8P7X - chains 3 and b of the 58 polymer chains in the assembly; structure by electron microscopy, 3.03 A resolution.

# Chain 3
Molecule: 23S ribosomal RNA
Source organism: Mycoplasmoides pneumoniae M129
Sequence (2907 nucleotides; numbered 1 to 2907; the number before each row is that of its first residue):
     1 UACAAUAAGUUACUAAGGGCUUAUGGUGGAUGCCUUGGCACUAAUAGGCG
    51 AUGAAGGACGUGUUAACCUGCGAUAAGCUUCGGGUAGGUGGUAAGAACCU
   101 CAGAUCCGGAGAUUUCCGAAUGGAGCAAUCCGGUAGUUGGAAACAGCUAU
   151 CAUUAAUUGAUGAAUAAAUAGUCAAUUAAAGCAAUACGUGGUGAAGUGAA
   201 ACAUCUCAGUAGCCACAGGAAAAGAAAACGAAUGUGAUUCCGUGUGUAGU
   251 GGCGAGCGAAAGCGGAACAGGCCAAACUUAUCAUUAGAUAGGGGUUGUAG
   301 GGCUUGCAAUGUGGACUUGAAAACGAUAGAAGAAGCUGUUGGAAAGCAGC
   351 GCGCAAAAGGGUGAUAGCCCCGUAUUUGAAAUUGUUUUCAUACCUAGCGA
   401 GAUCCCUGAGUAGCUCGGAAAACGUUAUUUUGAGUGAAUCUGCCCAGACC
   451 AUUGGGUAAGCCUAAAUACUAAUUAGUGACCGAUAGCGAAACAGUACCGU
   501 GAGGGAAAGGUGAAAAGAACCCAGAGAUGGGAGUGAAAUAGAUUCUGAAA
   551 CCAUAUGCCUACAACGUGUCAGAGCACAUUAAUGUGUGAUGGCGUGCGUU
   601 UUGAAGUAUGAGCCGGCGAGUUAUGAUAGCAAGCGUUAGUUAACCAGGAG
   651 AUGGGGAGCUGUAGCGAAAGCGAGUUUUAAAAGAGCGUUUGUUUGUUAUU
   701 AUAGACCCGAAACGGGUUGAGCUAGUCAUGAGCAGGUUGAAGGUUGAGUA
   751 ACAUCAACUGGAGGACCGAACCGACUCUCGUUGAAACGAUAGCGGAUGAC
   801 UUGUGAUUAGGGGUGAAAUUCCAAUCGAAAUCCGUGAUAGCUGGUUCUCG
   851 UCGAAAUAGCUUUAAGGCUAGCGUGAGAUCACAAAUAAGUGGAGGUAAAG
   901 CUACUGAAUGUAUGAUGGCGCCACCUAGGCGUACUGAAUACAAUUAAACU
   951 CUGAAUGCCAUUUAUUUUAUUCUCGCAGUCAGACAGUGGGGGAUAAGCUU
  1001 CAUUGUCAAGAGGGGAAGAGCCCAGAUCAUUAAAUAAGGUCCCCAAAAUA
  1051 UACUAAGUGGAAAAGGAUGUGAAAGUGCUAAAACAGCAAGGAUGUUGGCU
  1101 UAGAAGCAGCCAUCGUUUAAAGAGUGCGUAACAGCUCACUUGUCGAGUGU
  1151 UUUUGCGCCGAAGAUGUAACGGGGCUAAGUAUAUUACCGAAUUUAUGGAU
  1201 AAGAUUUAUAUCUUGUGGUAGACGAGCGUUGUAUUGGAGUUGAAGUCAAA
  1251 GCGUGAGCAUUGGUGGAUCCAAUACAAGUGAGAAUGCCGGCAUGAGUAAC
  1301 GCUUGGGAGUGAGAAUCUCCCAAACCGAUUGACUAAGGUUUCCUGGACCA
  1351 GGGUCGUCCUUCCAGGGUUAGUCUGGACCUAAGCUGAGGCUGAAAAGCGU
  1401 AGGCGAUGGACAACAGGUUAAUAUUCCUGUACUUACAGUUAGACUGAUGG
  1451 AGUGACAAAGAAGGUUUUCCACCCCCAUAAUUGGAUUUGGGGAUAAAUCA
  1501 UAAGGUGGUACAAUAGGCAAAUCCGUUGUGCAUAACAUUGAGUGAUGAUG
  1551 UCGAGUGAAUGAGUGAUCAAGUAGCGAAGGUGGUAUUAAUCAUGCUUUCA
  1601 AGAAAAGCUUCUAGGGUUAAUCUAGCUGUAACCAGUACCGAGAACGAACA
  1651 CACGUAGUCAAGGAGAGGAUCCUAAGGUUAGCGAGUGAACUAUAGCCAAG
  1701 GAACUCUGCAAAUUAACCCCGUAAGUUAGCGAGAAGGGGUGCUUAUGUAA
  1751 AAGUAAGCCGCAGUGAAGAACGAGGGGGGACUGUUUAACUAAAACACAAC
  1801 UCUAUGCCAAACCGUAAGGUGAUGUAUAUGGGGUGACACCUGCCCAGUGC
  1851 UGGAAGGUUAAAGAAGGAGGUUAGCGCAAGCGAAGCUUUUAACUGAAGCC
  1901 CCAGUGAACGGCGGCCGUAACUAUAACGGUCCUAAGGUAGCGAAAUUCCU
  1951 AGUCGGGUAAAUUCCGUCCCGCUUGAAUGGUGUAACCAUCUCUUGACUGU
  2001 CUCGGCUAUAGACUCGGUGAAAUCCAGGUACGGGUGAAGACACCCGUUAG
  2051 GCGCAACGGGACGGAAAGACCCCGUGAAGCUUUACUGUAGCUUAAUAUUG
  2101 AUCAGGACAUUAUCAUGUAGAGAAUAGGUAGGAGCAAUCGAUGCAAGUUC
  2151 GCUAGGACUUGUUGAUGCGAAAGGUGGAAUACUACCCUUGGUUGUGUGCU
  2201 GUUCUAAUUGGUAACUGUUAUCCAGUUUCAAGACAGUGUUAGGUGGGCAG
  2251 UUUGACUGGGGCGGUCGCCUCCUAAAAGGUAACGGAGGCGUACAAAGGUA
  2301 CCUUCAGUACGGUUGGAAAUCGUAUGUAGAGUGUAAUGGUGUAAGGGUGC
  2351 UUGACUGUGAGACAUACAGGUCGAACAGGUGAGAAAUCAGGUCAUAGUGA
  2401 UCCGGUGGUCCAGUAUGGAAUGGCCAUCGCUCAACGGAUAAAAGCUACUC
  2451 CGGGGAUAACAGGCUGAUACUGCCCAAGAGUUCAUAUCGACGGCAGUGUU
  2501 UGGCACCUCGAUGUCGACUCAUCUCAUCCUCGAGCUGAAGCAGGUUCGAA
  2551 GGGUUCGGCUGUUCGCCGAUUAAAGAGAUACGUGAGUUGGGUUCAAACCG
  2601 UCGUGAGACAGGUUGGUCCCUAUCUAUUGUGCCCGUAGGAAGAUUGAAGA
  2651 GUGUUGCUUCUAGUACGAGAGGACCGAAGCGAGGACACCUCUUAUGCUCC
  2701 AGUUGUAGCGCCAGCUGCACCGCUGGGUAGUAACGUGUCUAUUAGAUAAA
  2751 CGCUGAAAGCAUCUAAGUGUGAAACUAUCUCAAAGAUUAAUCUUCCCAUU
  2801 UCGCAAGAAAGUAAGAGCCGUCAAAGACGAUGACGUUGAUAGGUUACAGG
  2851 UGUAAGCAUAGUGAUAUGUUGAGCUGAGUAAUACUAAUUGCUCGAGGACU
  2901 UAUUGGA
Not modelled in the structure: 1-7, 2901-2907
Modified residues: 1MG (1N-methylguanosine-5'-monophosphate) at position 783; OMG (o2'-methylguanosine-5'-monophosphate) at position 2259; 2MA (2-methyladenosine-5'-monophosphate) at position 2511
Bound ions: Mg2+ site 1: A16, G17; Mg2+ site 2: G196, U2251; Mg2+ site 3 near U197 (its only coordinating residue here); Mg2+ site 4 near A199 (its only coordinating residue here); Mg2+ site 5: A201, C202; Mg2+ site 6 near A222 (its only coordinating residue here); Mg2+ site 7 near A331 (its only coordinating residue here); Mg2+ site 8 near A333 (its only coordinating residue here); Mg2+ site 9: U428, C445; Mg2+ site 10 near G442 (its only coordinating residue here); Mg2+ site 11: G447, A2415; Mg2+ site 12 near A458 (its only coordinating residue here); 131 more Mg2+ sites not listed; 1 more K+ sites not listed
Ligand contacts:
  - chloramphenicol (CLM): G2068, A2069, A2459, C2460, 2MA_2511, U2512, G2513, U2514
  - pentane-1,5-diamine (N2P), molecule 1: C565, C593, G594, C2043, C2044, C2045
  - pentane-1,5-diamine (N2P), molecule 2: G721, C722, U804, G805, A806
  - pentane-1,5-diamine (N2P), molecule 3: 1MG_783, A784, A785, G1301, G1353, C1649
  - 1,4-diaminobutane (PUT), molecule 1: G620, U621, A698, U699, U700
  - 1,4-diaminobutane (PUT), molecule 2: A711, A712, G827, A828, U2449, C2450
  - 1,4-diaminobutane (PUT), molecule 3: U737, U738, G739, G761, A762, G763, A765, G1460, A1461
  - 1,4-diaminobutane (PUT), molecule 4: A1324, C1325, C1672, U1673, A2707, G2708, G2717, C2718
  - 1,4-diaminobutane (PUT), molecule 5: C1348, C1349, A1350, G1351, G1352, G1356, U1357, C1358
  - 1,4-diaminobutane (PUT), molecule 6: C1912, G1937, U1973, U1974, G1975, U2601
  - 1,4-diaminobutane (PUT), molecule 7: A2274, U2280, A2281
  - spermidine (SPD), molecule 1: U500, G1338, U1339, G1646, A1647
  - spermidine (SPD), molecule 2: A518, A519, C520, U528, G530, G531, A542, U543
  - spermidine (SPD), molecule 3: C593, C1044, A1045
  - spermidine (SPD), molecule 4: G594, U595, G1012, G1013, A1017, G1018, C2043
  - spermidine (SPD), molecule 5: G596, C597, G606, U607, U609, G610, A611, C2025, A2061, C2062, G2063, G2064
  - spermidine (SPD), molecule 6: U776, C777, U778, U2588, G2589, U2617, C2618
  - spermidine (SPD), molecule 7: G780, U781, A2585, G2586, U2587, C2620, U2621
  - spermidine (SPD), molecule 8: A865, A981, G982, OMG_2259, A2456, U2457
  - spermidine (SPD), molecule 9: U896, A897, A947, A948, C949, U950, U2273, A2274, A2275
  - spermidine (SPD), molecule 10: G1695, C2699, C2721, C2723, U2724, G2725, G2726
  - spermidine (SPD), molecule 11: U1707, G1708, C1992, U1993, U1994, C2559, U2560
  - spermidine (SPD), molecule 12: G1999, C2001, U2002, G2004, C2518, U2519
  - spermidine (SPD), molecule 13: C2031, G2032, G2033, G2034, A2040, C2041, A2042, C2043, C2044, G2059, G2060
  - spermidine (SPD), molecule 14: U2291, A2292, A2296, G2297, G2333, U2334, G2345, U2392, C2393, G2397
  - spermidine (SPD), molecule 15: C2689, U2693, A2694, U2695, G2696, G2727, U2728, A2729, G2730, U2731
  - spermidine (SPD), molecule 16: U2690, A2729, G2730, A2824, G2878, U2879
  - spermine (SPM), molecule 1: G618, A619, G620, U621, G1278, U1279, G1280
  - spermine (SPM), molecule 2: A724, G725, U801, G815, A816, A817, A818, U820, U1784, U1785
  - spermine (SPM), molecule 3: A1161, A1162, C2525, A2526, G2548, A2549, A2550
What the authors report for this chain:
  - binding site for chloramphenicol: G2068, A2069, A2459, C2460, U2512
  - conformationally variable residues (side-chain flip): A2069
  - K+ coordination: G2068, G2455, C2509, U2512

# Chain b
Molecule: 50S ribosomal protein L3
Source organism: Mycoplasmoides pneumoniae M129
UniProtKB: P75580 (RL3_MYCPN); numbering as in UniProt (aligned over 1-287)
Chain sequence (287 residues; each row starts with the number of its first residue):
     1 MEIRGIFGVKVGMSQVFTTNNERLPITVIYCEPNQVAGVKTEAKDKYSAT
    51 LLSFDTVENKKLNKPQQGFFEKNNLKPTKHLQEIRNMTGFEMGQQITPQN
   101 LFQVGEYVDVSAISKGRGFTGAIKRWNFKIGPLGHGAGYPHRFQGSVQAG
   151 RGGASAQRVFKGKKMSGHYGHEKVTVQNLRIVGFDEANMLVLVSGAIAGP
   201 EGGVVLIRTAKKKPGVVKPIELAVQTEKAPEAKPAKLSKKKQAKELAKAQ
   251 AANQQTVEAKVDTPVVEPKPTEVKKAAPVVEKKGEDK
Not modelled in the structure: 232-287
Bound ions: Mg2+: Gly-153, Ser-155 (shared with U1165(3) of chain 3)
Ligand contacts:
  - spermidine (SPD): Lys-129, Ile-130, Gly-131, Pro-132, Leu-133
  - spermine (SPM): Lys-124, Arg-125, Trp-126, Asn-127, Tyr-169, Glu-172, Val-174

# How chain 3 and chain b interact
Contacting residue pairs - 190 pairs, chain 3 then chain b:
  U607(3) / Gln-157(b)  base contact
  U778(3) / Gly-136(b)  phosphate contact
  U778(3) / Ala-137(b)  phosphate contact
  G780(3) / Tyr-139(b)  phosphate contact
  U1165(3) / Ser-155(b)  base contact
  U1165(3) / Ala-156(b)  hydrogen bond to the base
  U1165(3) / Arg-158(b)  hydrogen bond to the base
  U1165(3) / Phe-160(b)  base contact
  A1688(3) / Phe-119(b)  hydrogen bond to the sugar
  A1689(3) / Phe-119(b)  sugar contact
  A1689(3) / Gly-121(b)  sugar contact
  A1689(3) / Ser-166(b)  sugar contact
  C1690(3) / Arg-142(b)  salt bridge to the phosphate
  U1691(3) / Tyr-139(b)  hydrogen bond to the sugar
  U1691(3) / His-141(b)  hydrogen bond to the phosphate
  U1691(3) / Arg-142(b)  hydrogen bond to the phosphate
  A1692(3) / His-141(b)  salt bridge to the phosphate
  C1704(3) / His-135(b)  hydrogen bond to the base
  U1705(3) / His-135(b)  hydrogen bond to the sugar
  U1707(3) / His-135(b)  base contact
  C1709(3) / His-135(b)  hydrogen bond to the base
  U2000(3) / Gly-134(b)  phosphate contact
  C2001(3) / Pro-132(b)  phosphate contact
  C2001(3) / Leu-133(b)  hydrogen bond to the phosphate
  U2002(3) / Lys-129(b)  salt bridge to the phosphate
  C2003(3) / Lys-129(b)  sugar contact
  G2004(3) / Lys-129(b)  salt bridge to the phosphate
  G2004(3) / Ile-130(b)  phosphate contact
  G2005(3) / Ile-130(b)  phosphate contact
  G2005(3) / Arg-142(b)  salt bridge to the phosphate
  C2006(3) / Lys-124(b)  phosphate contact
  C2031(3) / Arg-158(b)  hydrogen bond to the phosphate
  G2032(3) / Ala-156(b)  phosphate contact
  G2032(3) / Arg-158(b)  salt bridge to the phosphate
  G2039(3) / Arg-151(b)  base contact
  G2039(3) / Gly-152(b)  base contact
  G2039(3) / Gly-153(b)  hydrogen bond to the base
  G2039(3) / Ala-154(b)  hydrogen bond to the base
  G2039(3) / Ser-155(b)  base contact
  A2055(3) / Phe-119(b)  base contact
  C2057(3) / Gln-144(b)  hydrogen bond to the sugar
  C2057(3) / Met-165(b)  base contact
  G2058(3) / Phe-143(b)  phosphate contact
  G2059(3) / Ser-146(b)  phosphate contact
  G2059(3) / Val-147(b)  hydrogen bond to the phosphate
  G2059(3) / Gln-148(b)  hydrogen bond to the phosphate
  G2059(3) / Gly-150(b)  sugar contact
  G2059(3) / Gln-157(b)  hydrogen bond to the base
  G2059(3) / Arg-158(b)  base contact
  G2059(3) / Val-159(b)  base contact
  G2060(3) / Gln-148(b)  phosphate contact
  G2060(3) / Arg-151(b)  phosphate contact
  G2060(3) / Gln-157(b)  hydrogen bond to the sugar
  U2512(3) / Arg-151(b)  hydrogen bond to the sugar
  U2514(3) / Arg-151(b)  salt bridge to the phosphate
  C2518(3) / Pro-132(b)  sugar contact
  U2519(3) / Lys-129(b)  phosphate contact
  U2519(3) / Phe-143(b)  base contact
  U2519(3) / Gly-145(b)  sugar contact
  U2519(3) / Ser-146(b)  hydrogen bond to the base
  C2520(3) / Phe-128(b)  phosphate contact
  C2520(3) / Lys-129(b)  hydrogen bond to the phosphate
  C2520(3) / Gln-144(b)  sugar contact
  C2520(3) / Gly-145(b)  sugar contact
  C2520(3) / Ser-146(b)  base contact
  C2520(3) / Lys-163(b)  sugar contact
  A2521(3) / Phe-128(b)  phosphate contact
  A2521(3) / Lys-163(b)  sugar contact
  U2579(3) / Ala-149(b)  hydrogen bond to the sugar
  U2579(3) / Gly-150(b)  sugar contact
  U2579(3) / Ser-155(b)  hydrogen bond to the phosphate
  A2580(3) / Gly-150(b)  phosphate contact
  A2580(3) / Arg-151(b)  hydrogen bond to the phosphate
  A2580(3) / Gly-152(b)  base contact
  A2580(3) / Ser-155(b)  hydrogen bond to the phosphate
  G2582(3) / Gln-148(b)  hydrogen bond to the base
  U2583(3) / Ser-146(b)  hydrogen bond to the sugar
  U2583(3) / Gln-148(b)  sugar contact
  U2583(3) / Arg-151(b)  salt bridge to the phosphate
  G2586(3) / Pro-140(b)  sugar contact
  G2586(3) / Phe-143(b)  sugar contact
  G2586(3) / Ser-146(b)  base contact
  U2587(3) / Ala-137(b)  phosphate contact
  U2587(3) / Gly-138(b)  hydrogen bond to the phosphate
  U2587(3) / Pro-140(b)  sugar contact
  U2588(3) / Ala-137(b)  phosphate contact
  U2588(3) / Gly-138(b)  phosphate contact
  A2626(3) / Arg-158(b)  sugar contact
  A2626(3) / Val-159(b)  hydrogen bond to the sugar
  U2627(3) / Val-159(b)  sugar contact
  U2627(3) / Phe-160(b)  sugar contact
  U2627(3) / Lys-161(b)  phosphate contact
  U2627(3) / Gly-162(b)  hydrogen bond to the phosphate
  U2627(3) / Lys-163(b)  sugar contact
  U2627(3) / Met-165(b)  hydrogen bond to the sugar
  U2628(3) / Arg-125(b)  hydrogen bond to the sugar
  U2628(3) / Lys-161(b)  phosphate contact
  U2628(3) / Gly-162(b)  hydrogen bond to the phosphate
  U2628(3) / Lys-163(b)  sugar contact
  U2628(3) / Met-165(b)  hydrogen bond to the sugar
  U2628(3) / Ser-166(b)  hydrogen bond to the sugar
  G2629(3) / Arg-125(b)  salt bridge to the phosphate
  G2629(3) / His-168(b)  hydrogen bond to the sugar
  A2641(3) / Asn-63(b)  sugar contact
  A2641(3) / Pro-65(b)  sugar contact
  A2641(3) / Gln-66(b)  hydrogen bond to the sugar
  G2642(3) / Gln-66(b)  phosphate contact
  A2643(3) / Leu-51(b)  sugar contact
  A2643(3) / Leu-81(b)  sugar contact
  U2644(3) / Tyr-47(b)  hydrogen bond to the sugar
  U2644(3) / Gln-82(b)  phosphate contact
  U2644(3) / Glu-83(b)  hydrogen bond to the phosphate
  U2645(3) / Tyr-47(b)  sugar contact
  U2645(3) / Glu-83(b)  phosphate contact
  G2646(3) / Arg-85(b)  salt bridge to the phosphate
  A2685(3) / Asn-127(b)  phosphate contact
  C2686(3) / Asn-127(b)  hydrogen bond to the phosphate
  C2686(3) / Val-174(b)  sugar contact
  A2687(3) / Ser-114(b)  sugar contact
  A2687(3) / Tyr-169(b)  hydrogen bond to the phosphate
  A2687(3) / Glu-172(b)  phosphate contact
  A2687(3) / Val-174(b)  sugar contact
  A2687(3) / Ala-198(b)  phosphate contact
  C2688(3) / Lys-10(b)  phosphate contact
  C2688(3) / Met-13(b)  sugar contact
  C2688(3) / Lys-115(b)  hydrogen bond to the phosphate
  C2688(3) / Arg-117(b)  salt bridge to the phosphate
  C2688(3) / Ala-196(b)  sugar contact
  C2688(3) / Ile-197(b)  sugar contact
  C2688(3) / Ala-198(b)  sugar contact
  C2688(3) / Gly-199(b)  hydrogen bond to the phosphate
  C2689(3) / Lys-115(b)  salt bridge to the phosphate
  C2689(3) / Glu-201(b)  phosphate contact
  U2690(3) / Met-13(b)  base contact
  U2690(3) / Ser-14(b)  sugar contact
  U2690(3) / Gln-15(b)  hydrogen bond to the sugar
  U2690(3) / Arg-23(b)  hydrogen bond to the base
  U2690(3) / Pro-25(b)  base contact
  C2691(3) / Gln-15(b)  sugar contact
  C2691(3) / Arg-23(b)  base contact
  U2731(3) / Lys-115(b)  salt bridge to the phosphate
  A2732(3) / Arg-117(b)  salt bridge to the phosphate
  A2732(3) / Lys-124(b)  salt bridge to the phosphate
  U2736(3) / Pro-25(b)  phosphate contact
  G2737(3) / Arg-23(b)  phosphate contact
  G2737(3) / Pro-25(b)  phosphate contact
  G2737(3) / Leu-179(b)  sugar contact
  G2737(3) / Gly-195(b)  sugar contact
  U2738(3) / Val-176(b)  sugar contact
  U2738(3) / Gln-177(b)  hydrogen bond to the sugar
  U2738(3) / Asn-178(b)  phosphate contact
  C2739(3) / Asn-178(b)  hydrogen bond to the phosphate
  C2739(3) / Lys-212(b)  hydrogen bond to the phosphate
  U2740(3) / Lys-212(b)  salt bridge to the phosphate
  A2741(3) / Lys-212(b)  base contact
  C2779(3) / Gln-177(b)  hydrogen bond to the sugar
  C2779(3) / Lys-211(b)  phosphate contact
  C2779(3) / Lys-212(b)  sugar contact
  U2780(3) / Thr-175(b)  phosphate contact
  U2780(3) / Arg-208(b)  salt bridge to the phosphate
  U2780(3) / Lys-211(b)  salt bridge to the phosphate
  C2781(3) / Lys-173(b)  sugar contact
  C2781(3) / Thr-175(b)  hydrogen bond to the phosphate
  A2782(3) / Lys-173(b)  phosphate contact
  U2793(3) / Phe-69(b)  sugar contact
  U2794(3) / Pro-65(b)  hydrogen bond to the sugar
  U2794(3) / Gly-68(b)  sugar contact
  U2794(3) / Phe-69(b)  hydrogen bond to the sugar
  U2794(3) / Lys-72(b)  salt bridge to the phosphate
  C2795(3) / Lys-64(b)  sugar contact
  C2795(3) / Pro-65(b)  sugar contact
  A2814(3) / Asn-63(b)  phosphate contact
  A2814(3) / Lys-64(b)  phosphate contact
  A2814(3) / Pro-65(b)  sugar contact
  G2815(3) / Asn-63(b)  phosphate contact
  G2815(3) / Lys-64(b)  phosphate contact
  A2824(3) / Pro-200(b)  phosphate contact
  A2825(3) / Lys-115(b)  phosphate contact
  A2825(3) / Gly-116(b)  hydrogen bond to the phosphate
  A2825(3) / His-171(b)  sugar contact
  G2826(3) / Gly-116(b)  phosphate contact
  G2826(3) / Arg-117(b)  hydrogen bond to the phosphate
  G2826(3) / Gly-118(b)  hydrogen bond to the phosphate
  G2826(3) / His-168(b)  salt bridge to the phosphate
  G2826(3) / Tyr-169(b)  phosphate contact
  A2827(3) / Gly-118(b)  phosphate contact
  A2827(3) / Phe-119(b)  hydrogen bond to the phosphate
  U2837(3) / Lys-60(b)  base contact
  G2838(3) / Lys-60(b)  salt bridge to the phosphate
  A2839(3) / Lys-61(b)  salt bridge to the phosphate
Interface residues without a listed pair, chain 3 (91 interface residues in all): C779, A2040, A2056, U2522, G2584, U2630, G2730, A2816, U2831
Interface residues without a listed pair, chain b (96 interface residues in all): Ser-111, Thr-120, Ile-123, Gly-131, Lys-164, Gly-167, Lys-213

# Overview
The interface between chain 3 and chain b involves 91 residues on one side and 96 on the other; the contacts
include 56 hydrogen bonds and 22 salt bridges. Polar pairs include U1165(3)/Ala-156(b), U1165(3)/Arg-158(b)
and C1704(3)/His-135(b). The paper reports a binding site for chloramphenicol at G2068(3), A2069(3) and
A2459(3) among others; K+ coordination by G2068(3), G2455(3) and C2509(3) among others.
Here chain 3 is 23S ribosomal RNA and chain b is 50S ribosomal protein L3, both from Mycoplasmoides pneumoniae
M129. Entry 8P7X (Mycoplasma pneumoniae 70S ribosome in chloramphenicol-treated cells) was determined by
electron microscopy (same publication as 8P6P, 8P7Y, 8P8B, 8P8V and 8P8W).
